Entry 9F74 (electron microscopy, 3.00 A resolution); this record covers chains D and S of the 7 polymer chains in the assembly.

[Chain D]
Protein: Large T antigen
From: Betapolyomavirus macacae
Notes: EC 3.6.4.-
UniProtKB: P03070 (LT_SV40); residues 266-627 here = UniProt positions 266-627
Chain sequence (362 residues; row label = number of the first residue in the row):
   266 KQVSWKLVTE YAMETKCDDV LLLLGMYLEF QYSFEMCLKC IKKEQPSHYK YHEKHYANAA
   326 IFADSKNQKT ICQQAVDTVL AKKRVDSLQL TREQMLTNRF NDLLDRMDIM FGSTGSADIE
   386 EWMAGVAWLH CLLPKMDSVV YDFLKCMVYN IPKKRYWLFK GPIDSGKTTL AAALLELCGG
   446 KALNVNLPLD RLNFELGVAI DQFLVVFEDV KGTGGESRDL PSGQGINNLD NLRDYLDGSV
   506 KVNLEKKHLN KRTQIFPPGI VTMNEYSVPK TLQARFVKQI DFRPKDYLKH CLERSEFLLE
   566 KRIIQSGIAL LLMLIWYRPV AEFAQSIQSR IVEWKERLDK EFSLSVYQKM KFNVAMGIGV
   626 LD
Ligand contacts: ATP (adenosine-5'-triphosphate): Trp393, Leu397, Pro427, Ile428, Asp429, Ser430, Gly431, Lys432, Thr433, Thr434, Asp474, Asn529, Arg548, Pro549, Lys550, Leu553, Lys554, Leu557, Leu564
UniProt features mapped onto this chain:
  - binding site (Zn(2+)): Cys302, Cys305, His313, His317
  - binding site (ATP): Gly426 to Thr433

[Chain S]
Molecule: Chains: S
Sequence (8 nucleotides; numbered 1 to 8; the number before each row is that of its first residue):
     1 TTTTTTTT

[How chain D and chain S interact]
Pairs across the interface - 7 pairs, chain D then chain S:
  Arg456(D) - DT6(S)  salt bridge to the phosphate
  Arg456(D) - DT7(S)  base contact
  Phe459(D) - DT5(S)  phosphate contact
  Lys512(D) - DT5(S)  phosphate contact
  Lys512(D) - DT6(S)  salt bridge to the phosphate
  His513(D) - DT4(S)  hydrogen bond to the base
  His513(D) - DT5(S)  hydrogen bond to the phosphate
Other interface residues (no listed pair), chain D (6 interface residues in all): Glu510, Lys511

[In short]
The interface between chain D and chain S involves 6 residues on one side and 4 on the other, with 2 hydrogen
bonds and 2 salt bridges. Polar pairs include His513(D)-DT4(S), His513(D)-DT5(S) and Arg456(D)-DT6(S). Chain D
binds ATP.
Chain D is Large T antigen (Betapolyomavirus macacae) and chain S is Chains: S; the structure, Active SV40
LTAg complex with DNA (3D variability component_000, frame_015), was determined by electron microscopy (same
publication as 9EVH, 9EVP, 9F3T, 9F3U, 9F5I, 9F73 and 14 further entries).
